Entry 7V8A (electron microscopy, 2.70 A resolution); this record covers chains B and C of the 6 polymer chains in the assembly.

== Chain B (and C) ==
Protein: Spike glycoprotein
Source organism: Severe acute respiratory syndrome coronavirus 2
Notes: chain C of this document is another copy of the same molecule, construct and numbering; everything in this record applies to it too
UniProtKB: P0DTC2 (SPIKE_SARS2); aligned to UniProt positions 1-1206 over residues 1-1206 (the alignment contains insertions or deletions, so no single offset holds)
Sequence (1281 residues; row label = number of the first residue in the row):
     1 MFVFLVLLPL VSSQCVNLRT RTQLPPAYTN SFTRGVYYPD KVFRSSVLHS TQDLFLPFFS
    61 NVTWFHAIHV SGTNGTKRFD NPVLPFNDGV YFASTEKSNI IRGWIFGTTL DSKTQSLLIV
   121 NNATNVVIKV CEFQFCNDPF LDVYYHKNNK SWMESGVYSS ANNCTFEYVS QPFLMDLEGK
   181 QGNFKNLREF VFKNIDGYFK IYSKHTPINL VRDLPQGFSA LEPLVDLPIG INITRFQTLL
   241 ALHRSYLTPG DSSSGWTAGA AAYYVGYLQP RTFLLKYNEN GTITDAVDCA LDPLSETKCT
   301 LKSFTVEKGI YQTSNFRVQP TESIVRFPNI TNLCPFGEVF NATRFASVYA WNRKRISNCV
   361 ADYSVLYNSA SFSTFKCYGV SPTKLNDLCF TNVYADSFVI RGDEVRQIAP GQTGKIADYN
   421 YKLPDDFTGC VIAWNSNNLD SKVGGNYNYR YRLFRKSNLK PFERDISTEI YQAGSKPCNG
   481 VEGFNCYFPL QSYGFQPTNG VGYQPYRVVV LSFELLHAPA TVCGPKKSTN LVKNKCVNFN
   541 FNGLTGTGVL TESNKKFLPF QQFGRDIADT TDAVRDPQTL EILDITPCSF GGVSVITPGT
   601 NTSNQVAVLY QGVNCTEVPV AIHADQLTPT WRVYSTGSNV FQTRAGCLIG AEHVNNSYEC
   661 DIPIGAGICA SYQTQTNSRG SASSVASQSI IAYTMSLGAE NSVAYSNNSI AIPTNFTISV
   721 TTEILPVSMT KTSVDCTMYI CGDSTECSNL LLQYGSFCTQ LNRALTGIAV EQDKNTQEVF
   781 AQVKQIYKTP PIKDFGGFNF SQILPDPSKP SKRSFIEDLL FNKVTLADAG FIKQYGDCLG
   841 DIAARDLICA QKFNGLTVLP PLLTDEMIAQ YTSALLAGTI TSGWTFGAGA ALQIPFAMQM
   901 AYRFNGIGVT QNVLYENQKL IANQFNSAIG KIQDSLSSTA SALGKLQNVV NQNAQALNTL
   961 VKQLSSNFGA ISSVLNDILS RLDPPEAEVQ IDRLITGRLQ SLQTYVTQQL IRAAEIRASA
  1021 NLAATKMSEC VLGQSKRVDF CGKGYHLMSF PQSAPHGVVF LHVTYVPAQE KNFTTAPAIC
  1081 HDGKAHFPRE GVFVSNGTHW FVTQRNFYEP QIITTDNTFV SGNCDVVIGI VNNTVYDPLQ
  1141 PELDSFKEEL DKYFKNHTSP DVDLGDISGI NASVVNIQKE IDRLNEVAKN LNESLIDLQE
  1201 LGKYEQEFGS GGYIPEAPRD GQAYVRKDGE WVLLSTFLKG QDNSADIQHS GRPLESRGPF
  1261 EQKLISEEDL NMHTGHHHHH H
Disordered / not traced: 1-13, 67-80, 145-153, 175-184, 246-259, 620-634, 674-688, 826-852, 1145-1281
Disulfide bonds: C15-C136, C131-C164, C289-C299, C334-C359, C377-C430, C389-C523, C478-C486, C536-C588, C660-C669, C736-C758, C741-C747, C1030-C1041, C1080-C1124
Covalent attachments: N-acetylglucosamine (NAG) linked to N61, N122, N163, N232, N280, N329, N341, N601, N614, N655, N707, N715, N799, N1072, N1096, N1132
Differences from the reference sequence: variant R19 (Thr in P0DTC2), D142 (Gly in P0DTC2), G156 (Glu in P0DTC2), R450 (Leu452 in P0DTC2), K476 (Thr478 in P0DTC2), G612 (Asp614 in P0DTC2), N948 (Asp950 in P0DTC2); engineered mutation R679 (Pro681 in P0DTC2), G680 (Arg682 in P0DTC2), S681 (Arg683 in P0DTC2), S683 (Arg685 in P0DTC2), P984 (Lys986 in P0DTC2), P985 (Val987 in P0DTC2); expression tag (1207-1281)
Swiss-Prot annotation at these positions:
  - glycosylation: N17 (N-linked (GlcNAc...) (complex) asparagine), N61 (N-linked (GlcNAc...) (hybrid) asparagine), N74 (N-linked (GlcNAc...) (complex) asparagine), N122 (N-linked (GlcNAc...) (hybrid) asparagine), N149 (N-linked (GlcNAc...) (complex) asparagine), T676 (O-linked (GlcNAc...) threonine)

== Chain B / chain C interface ==
Residue-residue contacts (105):
  N315(B) with D735(C), hydrogen bond
  R317(B) with D735(C), salt bridge; M738(C)
  R355(B) with T165(C), hydrogen bond (side chain-backbone)
  P519(B) with G197(C); Y198(C), hydrophobic; P228(C)
  K556(B) with F43(C)
  F557(B) with F43(C), hydrophobic
  L558(B) with G281(C); T282(C)
  F560(B) with Y38(C), hydrophobic; K41(C); E222(C); P223(C), hydrophobic
  Q561(B) with K41(C); V42(C); F43(C)
  Q562(B) with K41(C), hydrogen bond (backbone-backbone)
  F563(B) with K41(C); V42(C); F43(C), hydrogen bond (backbone-backbone)
  G564(B) with F43(C)
  R565(B) with V42(C); F43(C), hydrogen bond (backbone-backbone)
  I567(B) with V47(C), hydrophobic
  F590(B) with M738(C), hydrophobic; F853(C), hydrophobic; G855(C)
  A666(B) with P861(C), hydrogen bond (backbone-backbone); L862(C)
  G667(B) with L862(C), hydrogen bond (backbone-backbone); M867(C)
  M695(B) with L862(C), hydrophobic; L863(C), hydrophobic; M867(C), hydrophobic
  L697(B) with M867(C); Q870(C); Y871(C)
  A699(B) with Q785(C); I786(C), hydrogen bond (backbone-backbone)
  E700(B) with I786(C); K788(C), salt bridge
  N701(B) with Q785(C), hydrogen bond; I786(C), hydrogen bond (backbone-backbone); Y787(C); K788(C), hydrogen bond (backbone-backbone)
  V703(B) with T881(C)
  A704(B) with Q893(C)
  Y705(B) with P790(C), hydrophobic; D794(C); F795(C); T881(C); I894(C); P895(C); F896(C), hydrogen bond (side chain-backbone)
  N707(B) with D794(C); P895(C)
  S709(B) with Q893(C); P895(C)
  I710(B) with Q893(C); I894(C), hydrophobic; P895(C)
  A711(B) with L892(C), hydrophobic; Q893(C)
  P713(B) with L892(C), hydrophobic
  Q955(B) with R763(C)
  T959(B) with S756(C); Q760(C), hydrogen bond
  Q963(B) with Y754(C); G755(C); S756(C), hydrogen bond (side chain-backbone)
  S966(B) with G755(C)
  F968(B) with Q753(C), hydrogen bond (backbone-backbone)
  G969(B) with Q753(C)
  R993(B) with D992(C), salt bridge
  Q1000(B) with Q1000(C), hydrogen bond
  T1004(B) with Q1003(C), hydrogen bond
  Q1008(B) with L1010(C)
  I1011(B) with I1011(C), hydrophobic
  E1015(B) with R1017(C), salt bridge
  R1037(B) with E1029(C), salt bridge; R1037(C)
  V1038(B) with S1028(C); E1029(C)
  D1039(B) with S1028(C)
  K1043(B) with K784(C); G887(C), hydrogen bond (side chain-backbone); A888(C), hydrogen bond (side chain-backbone)
  E1070(B) with A890(C); L892(C)
  N1072(B) with Q893(C)
  T1075(B) with M898(C)
  A1076(B) with M898(C)
  P1077(B) with Y915(C)
  F1087(B) with Y915(C), hydrophobic
  P1088(B) with Q911(C), hydrogen bond (backbone-side chain)
  V1092(B) with M898(C), hydrophobic; Y902(C)
  R1105(B) with Y902(C); N905(C)
  S1121(B) with N912(C), hydrogen bond; E916(C), hydrogen bond
  L1139(B) with L1139(C), hydrophobic; E1142(C)
Also at the interface, not in a pair above, chain B (74 interface residues in all): N358, A568, Q611, P663, G665, G698, S702, S706, N967, T1007, G1044, Y1045, G1091, F1119, V1126, V1127, I1128
Also at the interface, not in a pair above, chain C (81 interface residues in all): D40, R44, C164, F166, I229, G230, N280, L856, T857, L859, W884, Q918, K919, V961, K962, T1007, T1025

== In short ==
74 residues of chain B face 81 of chain C across their interface; the contacts include 22 hydrogen bonds and 5
salt bridges. Polar contacts include R317(B)-D735(C), E700(B)-K788(C) and R993(B)-D992(C). N-acetylglucosamine
is covalently linked to N61(B), N122(B), N163(B), N232(B), N280(B) and N329(B) and 10 more.
Chain B and chain C are both Spike glycoprotein (Severe acute respiratory syndrome coronavirus 2); the
structure, Cryo-EM structure of SARS-CoV-2 S-Delta variant (B.1.617.2) in complex with Angiotensin-converting
enzyme 2 (ACE2) ectodomain, three ..., was determined by electron microscopy.
